9CLI - chains L and Z of the 4 polymer chains in the assembly; structure by electron microscopy, 3.61 A resolution.

Chain L:
Name: Hexon protein
Source organism: Human adenovirus 5
Reference sequence: P04133 (CAPSH_ADE05); numbering as in UniProt (aligned over 1-952)
Chain sequence (952 residues; each row starts with the number of its first residue):
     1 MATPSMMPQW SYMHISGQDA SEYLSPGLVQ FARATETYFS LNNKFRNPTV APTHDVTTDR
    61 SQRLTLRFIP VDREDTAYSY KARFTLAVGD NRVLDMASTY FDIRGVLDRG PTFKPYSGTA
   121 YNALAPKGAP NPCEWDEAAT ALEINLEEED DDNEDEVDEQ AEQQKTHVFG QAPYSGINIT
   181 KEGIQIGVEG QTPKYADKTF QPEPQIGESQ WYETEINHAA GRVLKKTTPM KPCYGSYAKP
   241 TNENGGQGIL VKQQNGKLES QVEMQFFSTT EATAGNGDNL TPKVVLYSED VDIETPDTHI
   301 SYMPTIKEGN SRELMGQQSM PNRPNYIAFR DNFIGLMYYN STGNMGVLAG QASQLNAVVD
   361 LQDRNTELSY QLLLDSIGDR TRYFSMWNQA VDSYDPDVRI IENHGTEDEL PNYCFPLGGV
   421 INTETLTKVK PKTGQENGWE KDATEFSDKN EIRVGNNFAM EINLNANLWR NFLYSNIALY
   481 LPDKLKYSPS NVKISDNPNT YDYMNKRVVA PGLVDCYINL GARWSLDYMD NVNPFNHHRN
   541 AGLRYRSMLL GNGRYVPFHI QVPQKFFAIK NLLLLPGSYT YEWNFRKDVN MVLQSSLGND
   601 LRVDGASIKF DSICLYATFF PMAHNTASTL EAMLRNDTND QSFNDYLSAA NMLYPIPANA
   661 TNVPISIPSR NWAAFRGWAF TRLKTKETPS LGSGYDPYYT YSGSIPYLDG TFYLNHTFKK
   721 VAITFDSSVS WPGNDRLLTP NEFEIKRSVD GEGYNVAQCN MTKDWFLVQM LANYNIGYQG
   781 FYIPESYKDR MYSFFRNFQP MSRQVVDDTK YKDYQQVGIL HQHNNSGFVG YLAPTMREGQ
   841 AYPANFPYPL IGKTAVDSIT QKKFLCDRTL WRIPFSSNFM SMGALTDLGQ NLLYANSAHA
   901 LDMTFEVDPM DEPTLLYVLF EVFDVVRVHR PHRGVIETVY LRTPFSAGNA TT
Disordered / not traced: 1, 139-163, 951-952
Swiss-Prot annotation at these positions:
  - site: Gly777 (Involved in interaction with pre-protein VI)
  - modified residue: Ala2 (N-acetylalanine), Ser175 (Phosphoserine), Tyr940 (Phosphotyrosine)
Metal / ion sites: Ca2+: Thr425 (shared with Glu25(Z) of chain Z)

Chain Z:
Name: Coagulation factor X
Source organism: Homo sapiens
Notes: EC 3.4.21.6
Reference sequence: P00742 (FA10_HUMAN); residues -39 to 448 here correspond to UniProt positions 1-488 (UniProt number = residue number + 40)
Chain sequence (488 residues; numbered -39 to 448; the number before each row is that of its first residue; numbers below 1 keep their minus sign (Met-39 is residue -39)):
   -39 MGRPLHLVLL SASLAGLLLL GESLFIRREQ ANNILARVTR ANSFLEEMKK GHLERECMEE
    21 TCSYEEAREV FEDSDKTNEF WNKYKDGDQC ETSPCQNQGK CKDGLGEYTC TCLEGFEGKN
    81 CELFTRKLCS LDNGDCDQFC HEEQNSVVCS CARGYTLADN GKACIPTGPY PCGKQTLERR
   141 KRSVAQATSS SGEAPDSITW KPYDAADLDP TENPFDLLDF NQTQPERGDN NLTRIVGGQE
   201 CKDGECPWQA LLINEENEGF CGGTILSEFY ILTAAHCLYQ AKRFKVRVGD RNTEQEEGGE
   261 AVHEVEVVIK HNRFTKETYD FDIAVLRLKT PITFRMNVAP ACLPERDWAE STLMTQKTGI
   321 VSGFGRTHEK GRQSTRLKML EVPYVDRNSC KLSSSFIITQ NMFCAGYDTK QEDACQGDSG
   381 GPHVTRFKDT YFVTGIVSWG EGCARKGKYG IYTKVTAFLK WIDRSMKTRG LPKAKSHAPE
   441 VITSSPLK
Disordered / not traced: -39 to 0, 137-189, 431-448
Modified / non-standard residues: Glu6, Glu7, Glu14, Glu16, Glu19, Glu20, Glu25, Glu26, Glu29, Glu32, Glu39 (gamma-carboxy-glutamic acid; CGU)
Swiss-Prot annotation at these positions:
  - region (O-glycosylated at one site): Ser143 to Tyr163, Ser436 to Ser445
  - active site (Charge relay system): His236, Asp282, Ser379
  - modified residue: Glu6 (4-carboxyglutamate), Glu7 (4-carboxyglutamate), Glu14 (4-carboxyglutamate), Glu16 (4-carboxyglutamate), Glu19 (4-carboxyglutamate), Glu20 (4-carboxyglutamate), Glu25 (4-carboxyglutamate), Glu26 (4-carboxyglutamate), Glu29 (4-carboxyglutamate), Glu32 (4-carboxyglutamate), Glu39 (4-carboxyglutamate), Asp63 (3R: -3-hydroxyaspartate)
  - glycosylation: Thr159 (O-linked (GalNAc...) threonine), Thr171 (O-linked (GalNAc...) threonine), Asn181 (N-linked (GlcNAc...) asparagine), Asn191 (N-linked (GlcNAc...) asparagine)
Cystine bridges: Cys17-Cys22, Cys50-Cys61, Cys55-Cys70, Cys72-Cys81, Cys89-Cys100, Cys96-Cys109, Cys111-Cys124, Cys132-Cys302, Cys201-Cys206, Cys221-Cys237, Cys350-Cys364, Cys375-Cys403
Metal / ion sites: Ca2+ site 1: Glu6, Arg15, Glu16; Ca2+ site 2: Glu7, Glu29; Ca2+ site 3: Glu16, Glu29; Ca2+ site 4: Glu16, Glu26, Glu29; Ca2+ site 5: Glu25 (shared with Thr425(L) of chain L)

Interface between chain L and chain Z:
Pairs across the interface - 5 pairs, chain L then chain Z:
  Ile421(L) - Met8(Z)  hydrophobic
  Asn422(L) - Phe4(Z)
  Asn422(L) - Met8(Z)
  Arg453(L) - Phe4(Z)
  Phe458(L) - Phe4(Z)  hydrophobic
Also at the interface, not in a pair above, chain L (6 interface residues in all): Thr425, Lys449
Also at the interface, not in a pair above, chain Z (5 interface residues in all): Ser3, Arg28, Glu29
Interface features reported in the paper:
  - pairs named by the authors: Phe458(L)-Phe4(Z) (pi stacking)

Summary:
6 residues of chain L face 5 of chain Z across their interface. The authors report pi stacking between
Phe458(L) and Phe4(Z). Thr425(L) and Glu25(Z) form the Ca2+ site 5. UniProt lists 3 active-site residues on
chain Z.
Here chain L is Hexon protein (Human adenovirus 5) and chain Z is Coagulation factor X (Homo sapiens). Entry
9CLI (Cryo-EM model derived from localized reconstruction of human adenovirus (Ad5)-hexon-FX complex at 3.6A
resolution) was determined by electron microscopy together with 9CLN, 9CLS, 9CM2, 9CM9 and 9CMO from the same
study.
